PDB entry 6IG4 | X-ray diffraction, 2.26 A resolution | chains A and B

# Chain A (and B)
Protein: Phosphatidate cytidylyltransferase, mitochondrial
Organism: Schizosaccharomyces pombe (strain 972 / ATCC 24843)
Notes: EC 2.7.7.41; chain B of this document is another copy of the same molecule, construct and numbering; everything in this record applies to it too
UniProtKB: O74339 (TAM41_SCHPO); numbering as in UniProt (aligned over 28-319)
Chain sequence (313 residues; each row starts with the number of its first residue):
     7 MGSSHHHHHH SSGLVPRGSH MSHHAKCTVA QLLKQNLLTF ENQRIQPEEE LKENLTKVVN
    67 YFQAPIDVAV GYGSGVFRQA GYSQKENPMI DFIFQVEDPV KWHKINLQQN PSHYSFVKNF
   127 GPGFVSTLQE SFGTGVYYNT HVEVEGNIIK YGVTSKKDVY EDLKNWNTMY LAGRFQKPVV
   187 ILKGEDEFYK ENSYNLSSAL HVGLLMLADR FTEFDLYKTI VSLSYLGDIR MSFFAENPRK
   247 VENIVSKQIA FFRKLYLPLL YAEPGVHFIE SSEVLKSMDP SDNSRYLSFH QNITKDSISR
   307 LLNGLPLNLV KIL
Not modelled in the structure: 7-32, 86-92, 317-319 (chain B: 7-32, 86-92, 126-130, 317-319)
Sequence notes: expression tag (7-27)
Bound ions: platinum (II) ion near Asp285 (its only coordinating residue here)
Small-molecule neighbours: tetracyanoplatinate(II) (3G0): Tyr78, Gly79, Ser80, Phe83, Arg180, Pro184, Phe240, Arg245, Ile250, Lys253, Gln254

# How chain A and chain B interact
Pairs across the interface (50; chain A residue first):
  Trp172(A) with Arg236(B), hydrogen bond (backbone-side chain)
  Asn173(A) with Tyr176(B); Arg236(B), hydrogen bond (backbone-side chain)
  Thr174(A) with Arg236(B)
  Met175(A) with Leu232(B), hydrophobic
  Val208(A) with Leu232(B), hydrophobic
  Leu210(A) with Lys246(B), hydrogen bond (backbone-side chain)
  Leu211(A) with Tyr231(B), hydrogen bond (backbone-side chain); Pro244(B), hydrophobic; Arg245(B); Lys246(B), hydrogen bond (backbone-side chain)
  Met212(A) with Ser228(B); Tyr231(B), hydrophobic; Lys246(B); Val247(B), hydrogen bond (backbone-backbone)
  Leu213(A) with Lys246(B), hydrogen bond (backbone-side chain)
  Ala214(A) with Glu248(B)
  Ser228(A) with Met212(B); Ser228(B)
  Tyr231(A) with Leu211(B), hydrogen bond (side chain-backbone); Met212(B), hydrophobic
  Leu232(A) with Met175(B), hydrophobic; Val208(B), hydrophobic
  Arg236(A) with Trp172(B), hydrogen bond (side chain-backbone); Asn173(B), hydrogen bond (side chain-backbone); Thr174(B); Leu313(B)
  Asn243(A) with Lys301(B), hydrogen bond (side chain-backbone); Ile304(B); Ser305(B), hydrogen bond; Leu308(B)
  Pro244(A) with Leu308(B)
  Arg245(A) with Leu211(B)
  Lys246(A) with Leu210(B), hydrogen bond (side chain-backbone); Leu211(B), hydrogen bond (side chain-backbone); Met212(B); Leu213(B), hydrogen bond (side chain-backbone)
  Val247(A) with Met212(B), hydrogen bond (backbone-backbone)
  Glu248(A) with Ala214(B)
  Gln297(A) with Lys246(B)
  Ile299(A) with Lys246(B)
  Lys301(A) with Asn243(B), hydrogen bond (backbone-side chain)
  Ile304(A) with Asn243(B); Pro244(B)
  Ser305(A) with Asn243(B), hydrogen bond
  Leu308(A) with Ile235(B), hydrophobic; Asn243(B)
  Leu313(A) with Leu232(B); Ile235(B), hydrophobic; Arg236(B)
Other interface residues (no listed pair), chain A (32 interface residues in all): Tyr176, Leu229, Ile235, Leu311, Asn314
Other interface residues (no listed pair), chain B (31 interface residues in all): Leu229, Gln297, Ile299, Leu311

# Summary
Chain A and chain B form an interface of 32 and 31 residues respectively, with 18 hydrogen bonds. Polar
contacts include Trp172(A)-Arg236(B), Asn173(A)-Arg236(B) and Leu210(A)-Lys246(B). Bound to chain A:
tetracyanoplatinate(II).
Chain A and chain B are both Phosphatidate cytidylyltransferase, mitochondrial (Schizosaccharomyces pombe
(strain 972 / ATCC 24843)); the structure, Structure of mitochondrial CDP-DAG synthase Tam41, delta 74, was
determined by X-ray diffraction.
